PDB entry 8GUJ | electron microscopy, 2.80 A resolution | chains B and I of the 12 polymer chains in the assembly

[Chain B]
Name: Histone H4
Source organism: Homo sapiens
Reference sequence: P62805 (H4_HUMAN); residues 1-102 here correspond to UniProt positions 2-103 (UniProt number = residue number + 1)
Amino-acid sequence (102 residues; row label = number of the first residue in the row):
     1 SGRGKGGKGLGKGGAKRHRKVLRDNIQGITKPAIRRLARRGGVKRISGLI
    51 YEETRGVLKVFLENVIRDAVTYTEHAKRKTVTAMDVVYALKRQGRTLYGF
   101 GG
Disordered / not traced: 1-19, 102
Swiss-Prot annotation at these positions:
  - DNA-binding region: Lys16 to Lys20
  - modified residue: Ser1 (N-acetylserine), Arg3 (Asymmetric dimethylarginine), Lys5 (N6-(2-hydroxyisobutyryl)lysine), Lys8 (N6-(2-hydroxyisobutyryl)lysine), Lys12 (N6-(2-hydroxyisobutyryl)lysine), Lys16 (N6-(2-hydroxyisobutyryl)lysine), Lys20 (N6,N6,N6-trimethyllysine), Lys31 (N6-(2-hydroxyisobutyryl)lysine), Lys44 (N6-(2-hydroxyisobutyryl)lysine), Ser47 (Phosphoserine), Tyr51 (Phosphotyrosine), Lys59 (N6-(2-hydroxyisobutyryl)lysine), Lys77 (N6-(2-hydroxyisobutyryl)lysine), Lys79 (N6-(2-hydroxyisobutyryl)lysine), Thr80 (Phosphothreonine), Tyr88 (Phosphotyrosine), Lys91 (N6-(2-hydroxyisobutyryl)lysine)
  - cross-link (Glycyl lysine isopeptide (Lys-Gly)): Lys12 (interchain with G-Cter in SUMO2), Lys20 (interchain with G-Cter in SUMO2), Lys31 (interchain with G-Cter in SUMO2), Lys59 (interchain with G-Cter in SUMO2), Lys79 (interchain with G-Cter in SUMO2), Lys91 (interchain with G-Cter in SUMO2)

[Chain I]
Molecule: 147-nt DNA strand
Sequence (147 nucleotides; numbered 1 to 147; the number before each row is that of its first residue):
     1 CTGGAGAATCCCGGTGCCGAGGCCGCTCAATTGGTCGTAGACAGCTCTAG
    51 CACCGCTTAAACGCACGTACGCGCTGTCCCCCGCGTTTTAACCGCCAAGG
   101 GGATTACTCCCTAGTCTCCAGGCACGTGTCAGATATATACATCCTGT

[Chain B / chain I interface]
Contacting residue pairs (11; chain B residue first):
  Arg35(B) - DC82(I)  salt bridge to the phosphate
  Arg45(B) - DC81(I)  hydrogen bond to the sugar
  Arg45(B) - DC82(I)  phosphate contact
  Ile46(B) - DC81(I)  sugar contact
  Ile46(B) - DC82(I)  hydrogen bond to the phosphate
  Ser47(B) - DC81(I)  hydrogen bond to the phosphate
  Gly48(B) - DC81(I)  hydrogen bond to the phosphate
  Arg78(B) - DG102(I)  phosphate contact
  Lys79(B) - DG101(I)  salt bridge to the phosphate
  Lys79(B) - DG102(I)  hydrogen bond to the phosphate
  Thr80(B) - DG102(I)  hydrogen bond to the phosphate
Other interface residues (no listed pair), chain B (12 interface residues in all): Arg39, Lys44, Tyr51, Lys77
Other interface residues (no listed pair), chain I (6 interface residues in all): DG83, DA103

[Summary]
Chain B and chain I form an interface of 12 and 6 residues respectively; the contacts include 6 hydrogen bonds
and 2 salt bridges. Among the polar pairs are Arg45(B)-DC81(I), Ile46(B)-DC82(I) and Ser47(B)-DC81(I). From
UniProt: a DNA-binding region on chain B.
Chain B is Histone H4 (Homo sapiens) and chain I is a 147-nt DNA strand; the structure, Bre1-nucleosome
complex (Model II), was determined by electron microscopy, deposited together with 8GUI and 8GUK.
